PDB entry 8P9E | X-ray diffraction, 2.25 A resolution | chains A and C of the 3 polymer chains in the assembly

# Chain A
Name: Isoform 2 of Tumor protein 63
Source organism: Homo sapiens
UniProtKB: Q9H3D4 (P63_HUMAN), isoform Q9H3D4-2; residues 358-416 here correspond to UniProt positions 303-361 (UniProt number = residue number - 55)
Amino-acid sequence (61 residues; each row starts with the number of its first residue):
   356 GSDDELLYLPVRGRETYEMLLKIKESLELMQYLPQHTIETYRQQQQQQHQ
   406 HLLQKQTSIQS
Disordered / not traced: 356, 414-416
Sequence notes: expression tag (356-357)

# Chain C
Name: Darpin 1810 F11
Source organism: Lama glama
Notes: antibody fragment or engineered binder
Amino-acid sequence (159 residues; each row starts with the number of its first residue):
     1 GSDLGKKLLEAAQTGQDDEVRILMANGADVNAMDMVGMTPLHLAAVNGHL
    51 EIVEVLLKTSADVNAQDYQGETPLHLAAIWGHLEIVEVLLKAGADVNAND
   101 LVGHTPLHLAAWSGHLEIVEVLLKHGADVNAQDKFGKTAFDISIDNGNED
   151 IAEVLQKAA

# Interface between chain A and chain C
Contacting residue pairs - 29 pairs, chain A then chain C:
  S357(A) with G1(C); D29(C), hydrogen bond (backbone-side chain); N31(C), hydrogen bond (backbone-backbone); A32(C); M33(C), hydrogen bond (backbone-backbone)
  D358(A) with G1(C); Y68(C)
  D359(A) with K6(C); M35(C)
  E383(A) with M35(C); V36(C)
  Q386(A) with D34(C), hydrogen bond; M35(C); V36(C); M38(C); L43(C)
  Y387(A) with M38(C), hydrophobic; V46(C); D67(C), hydrogen bond; Q69(C), hydrogen bond; E71(C); W80(C), hydrogen bond (backbone-side chain)
  L388(A) with V46(C); N47(C)
  P389(A) with V46(C); N47(C); W80(C)
  Q390(A) with Q13(C); N47(C), hydrogen bond
Interface residues without a listed pair, chain A (11 interface residues in all): L382, T392
Interface residues without a listed pair, chain C (21 interface residues in all): T14, L76

# Overview
Chain A and chain C form an interface of 11 and 21 residues respectively; the contacts include 8 hydrogen
bonds. Among the polar pairs are S357(A)-D29(C), Q386(A)-D34(C) and Y387(A)-D67(C).
Here chain A is Isoform 2 of Tumor protein 63 (Homo sapiens) and chain C is Darpin 1810 F11 (Lama glama).
Entry 8P9E (Crystal structure of wild type p63-p73 heterotetramer (tetramerisation domain) in complex with
darpin 1810 F11) was determined by X-ray diffraction (same publication as 8P9C and 8P9D).
